PDB entry 5I3J | X-ray diffraction, 1.80 A resolution | chains A and B

Chain A (and B):
Molecule: Triosephosphate isomerase, glycosomal
Source organism: Trypanosoma brucei brucei
Notes: EC 5.3.1.1; chain B of this document is another copy of the same molecule, construct and numbering; everything in this record applies to it too
UniProt: P04789 (TPIS_TRYBB); residues 1-250 here = UniProt positions 1-250
Chain sequence (250 residues; row label = number of the first residue in the row):
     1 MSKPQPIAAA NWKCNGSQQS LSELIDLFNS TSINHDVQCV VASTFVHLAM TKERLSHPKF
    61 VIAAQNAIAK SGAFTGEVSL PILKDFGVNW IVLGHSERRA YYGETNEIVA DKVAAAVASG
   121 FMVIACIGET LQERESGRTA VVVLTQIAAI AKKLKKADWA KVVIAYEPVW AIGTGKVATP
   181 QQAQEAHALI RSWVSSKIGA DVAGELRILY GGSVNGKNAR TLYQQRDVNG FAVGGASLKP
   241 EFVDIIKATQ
Unresolved in the structure: 1
Construct notes: engineered mutation A232 (Leu in P04789)
Metal / ion sites: Na+ site 1 near S22 (its only coordinating residue here); Na+ site 2: T221 (shared with G216(B) of chain B)
Swiss-Prot annotation at these positions:
  - active site: H95 (Electrophile), E167 (Proton acceptor)
  - binding site (substrate): N11, K13
Reported in the primary citation:
  - mutagenesis - L232A (6-fold): decreased catalytic activity on GAP (citing earlier work)
  - catalytic residues: K13, H95, E167 (citing earlier work)

Interface between chain A and chain B:
Contacting residue pairs (76; chain A residue first):
  N11(A) - T75(B)  hydrogen bond
  K13(A) - G72(B)
  K13(A) - A73(B)
  K13(A) - T75(B)
  C14(A) - S71(B)
  C14(A) - G72(B)  hydrogen bond (backbone-backbone)
  C14(A) - F74(B)
  C14(A) - E77(B)  hydrogen bond (side chain-backbone)
  C14(A) - V78(B)
  C14(A) - S79(B)  hydrogen bond (side chain-backbone)
  C14(A) - I82(B)
  N15(A) - G72(B)  hydrogen bond (side chain-backbone)
  N15(A) - I82(B)
  G16(A) - I82(B)
  S17(A) - D85(B)
  Q18(A) - D85(B)  hydrogen bond (backbone-side chain)
  Q18(A) - F86(B)
  T44(A) - I82(B)
  F45(A) - F45(B)  hydrophobic
  F45(A) - V46(B)
  F45(A) - G76(B)
  V46(A) - F45(B)
  V46(A) - V78(B)  hydrophobic
  V46(A) - F86(B)  hydrophobic
  H47(A) - I82(B)
  A49(A) - A49(B)  hydrophobic
  Q65(A) - T75(B)
  Q65(A) - G76(B)  hydrogen bond (side chain-backbone)
  N66(A) - G76(B)
  S71(A) - C14(B)
  G72(A) - K13(B)
  G72(A) - C14(B)  hydrogen bond (backbone-backbone)
  G72(A) - N15(B)  hydrogen bond (backbone-side chain)
  A73(A) - K13(B)
  A73(A) - E97(B)
  A73(A) - Y101(B)
  F74(A) - C14(B)
  F74(A) - E97(B)  hydrogen bond (backbone-side chain)
  F74(A) - Y101(B)  hydrophobic
  F74(A) - Y102(B)
  T75(A) - N11(B)  hydrogen bond
  T75(A) - K13(B)
  T75(A) - Q65(B)
  T75(A) - H95(B)
  T75(A) - E97(B)  hydrogen bond
  T75(A) - R98(B)  hydrogen bond (backbone-side chain)
  G76(A) - F45(B)
  G76(A) - Q65(B)  hydrogen bond (backbone-side chain)
  G76(A) - N66(B)
  G76(A) - R98(B)
  E77(A) - C14(B)  hydrogen bond (backbone-side chain)
  E77(A) - R98(B)  salt bridge
  E77(A) - Y102(B)
  V78(A) - C14(B)
  V78(A) - V46(B)  hydrophobic
  S79(A) - C14(B)  hydrogen bond (backbone-side chain)
  I82(A) - C14(B)
  I82(A) - N15(B)
  I82(A) - G16(B)
  I82(A) - T44(B)
  I82(A) - H47(B)
  D85(A) - S17(B)
  D85(A) - Q18(B)  hydrogen bond (side chain-backbone)
  F86(A) - Q18(B)
  F86(A) - V46(B)  hydrophobic
  H95(A) - T75(B)  hydrogen bond
  E97(A) - A73(B)
  E97(A) - F74(B)  hydrogen bond (side chain-backbone)
  E97(A) - T75(B)  hydrogen bond
  R98(A) - T75(B)  hydrogen bond (side chain-backbone)
  R98(A) - G76(B)
  R98(A) - E77(B)  salt bridge
  Y101(A) - A73(B)
  Y101(A) - F74(B)  hydrophobic
  Y102(A) - F74(B)
  Y102(A) - E77(B)
Also at the interface, not in a pair above, chain A (36 interface residues in all): L48, K52, I68, K70, L83
Also at the interface, not in a pair above, chain B (36 interface residues in all): L48, K52, I68, K70, L83

In short:
Chain A and chain B each contribute 36 residues to their interface, with 21 hydrogen bonds and 2 salt bridges.
Polar pairs include E77(A)-R98(B), N11(A)-T75(B) and C14(A)-E77(B). From the paper: catalytic residues K13(A),
H95(A) and E167(A); L232A of chain A reduces catalytic activity on GAP.
Both chains are Triosephosphate isomerase, glycosomal (Trypanosoma brucei brucei). Entry 5I3J
(Structure-Function Studies on Role of Hydrophobic Clamping of a Basic Glutamate in Catalysis by
Triosephosphate Isomerase) was determined by X-ray diffraction together with 5I3F, 5I3G, 5I3H, 5I3I and 5I3K
from the same study.
